5ZBA - chains B and D of the 4 polymer chains in the assembly; structure by X-ray diffraction, 3.50 A resolution.

== Chain B ==
Protein: Histone chaperone asf1
Source organism: Neosartorya fumigata (strain ATCC MYA-4609 / Af293 / CBS 101355 / FGSC A1100)
Reference sequence: Q4WXX5 (ASF1_ASPFU); numbering as in UniProt (aligned over 1-154)
Amino-acid sequence (188 residues; numbered -33 to 154; the number before each row is that of its first residue; numbers below 1 keep their minus sign (Met-33 is residue -33)):
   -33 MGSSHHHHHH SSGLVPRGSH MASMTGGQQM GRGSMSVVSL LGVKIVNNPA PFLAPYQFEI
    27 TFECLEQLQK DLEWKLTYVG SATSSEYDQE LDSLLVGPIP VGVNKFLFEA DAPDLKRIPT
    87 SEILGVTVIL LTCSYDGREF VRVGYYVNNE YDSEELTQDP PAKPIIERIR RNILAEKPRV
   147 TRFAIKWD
Not modelled in the structure: -33 to 0
Sequence notes: expression tag (-33 to 0)
Reported in the primary citation:
  - mutagenesis - R148E (less than 2 fold): decreased binding to DNA damage response protein Rtt109, putative
  - mutagenesis - V146P/T147P: decreased catalytic activity with DNA damage response protein Rtt109, putative
  - mutagenesis - V146P/T147P: decreased binding to H3-H4

== Chain D ==
Protein: Histone H4
Source organism: Saccharomyces cerevisiae (strain ATCC 204508 / S288c)
Reference sequence: P02309 (H4_YEAST); residues 0-102 here correspond to UniProt positions 1-103 (UniProt number = residue number + 1)
Amino-acid sequence (103 residues; each row starts with the number of its first residue; numbering starts at 0):
     0 MSGRGKGGKG LGKGGAKRHR KILRDNIQGI TKPAIRRLAR RGGVKRISGL IYEEVRAVLK
    60 SFLESVIRDS VTYTEHAKRK TVTSLDVVYA LKRQGRTLYG FGG
Not modelled in the structure: 0-20, 102

== How chain B and chain D interact ==
Contacting residue pairs - 25 pairs, chain B then chain D:
  Leu6(B) - Phe100(D)  hydrophobic
  Leu7(B) - Phe100(D)
  Leu7(B) - Gly101(D)
  Gly8(B) - Phe100(D)
  Val9(B) - Phe100(D)  hydrophobic
  Lys143(B) - Tyr98(D)
  Pro144(B) - Leu97(D)
  Pro144(B) - Tyr98(D)
  Pro144(B) - Gly99(D)
  Pro144(B) - Phe100(D)  hydrophobic
  Arg145(B) - Thr96(D)
  Arg145(B) - Leu97(D)  hydrogen bond (side chain-backbone)
  Arg145(B) - Tyr98(D)
  Val146(B) - Arg95(D)
  Val146(B) - Thr96(D)
  Val146(B) - Leu97(D)  hydrogen bond (backbone-backbone)
  Val146(B) - Gly99(D)
  Val146(B) - Phe100(D)  hydrophobic
  Thr147(B) - Arg95(D)
  Thr147(B) - Thr96(D)  hydrogen bond
  Arg148(B) - Gly94(D)
  Arg148(B) - Arg95(D)  hydrogen bond (backbone-backbone)
  Phe149(B) - Arg92(D)
  Phe149(B) - Gln93(D)
  Phe149(B) - Gly94(D)
Also at the interface, not in a pair above, chain B (13 interface residues in all): Val109, Tyr111
Interface features reported in the paper:
  - interface residues, chain B: Val146(B), Thr147(B)

== Overview ==
13 residues of chain B and 10 residues of chain D are in contact; the contacts include 4 hydrogen bonds. Polar
contacts include Arg145(B)-Leu97(D), Thr147(B)-Thr96(D) and Val146(B)-Leu97(D). The paper reports that R148E
of chain B reduces binding to DNA damage response protein Rtt109, putative; interface residues Val146(B) and
Thr147(B).
Here chain B is Histone chaperone asf1 (Neosartorya fumigata (strain ATCC MYA-4609 / Af293 / CBS 101355 / FGSC
A1100)) and chain D is Histone H4 (Saccharomyces cerevisiae (strain ATCC 204508 / S288c)). Entry 5ZBA (Crystal
structure of Rtt109-Asf1-H3-H4-CoA complex) was determined by X-ray diffraction, deposited together with 5ZB9
and 5ZBB.
